PDB entry 8RZK | X-ray diffraction, 2.29 A resolution | chains A and B

== Chain A (and B) ==
Name: Conserved hypothetical periplasmic protein
Source organism: Zobellia galactanivorans
Notes: chain B of this document is another copy of the same molecule, construct and numbering; everything in this record applies to it too
UniProt: G0L004 (G0L004_ZOBGA); residue numbers follow UniProt; this construct covers 32-693
Chain sequence (676 residues; each row starts with the number of its first residue):
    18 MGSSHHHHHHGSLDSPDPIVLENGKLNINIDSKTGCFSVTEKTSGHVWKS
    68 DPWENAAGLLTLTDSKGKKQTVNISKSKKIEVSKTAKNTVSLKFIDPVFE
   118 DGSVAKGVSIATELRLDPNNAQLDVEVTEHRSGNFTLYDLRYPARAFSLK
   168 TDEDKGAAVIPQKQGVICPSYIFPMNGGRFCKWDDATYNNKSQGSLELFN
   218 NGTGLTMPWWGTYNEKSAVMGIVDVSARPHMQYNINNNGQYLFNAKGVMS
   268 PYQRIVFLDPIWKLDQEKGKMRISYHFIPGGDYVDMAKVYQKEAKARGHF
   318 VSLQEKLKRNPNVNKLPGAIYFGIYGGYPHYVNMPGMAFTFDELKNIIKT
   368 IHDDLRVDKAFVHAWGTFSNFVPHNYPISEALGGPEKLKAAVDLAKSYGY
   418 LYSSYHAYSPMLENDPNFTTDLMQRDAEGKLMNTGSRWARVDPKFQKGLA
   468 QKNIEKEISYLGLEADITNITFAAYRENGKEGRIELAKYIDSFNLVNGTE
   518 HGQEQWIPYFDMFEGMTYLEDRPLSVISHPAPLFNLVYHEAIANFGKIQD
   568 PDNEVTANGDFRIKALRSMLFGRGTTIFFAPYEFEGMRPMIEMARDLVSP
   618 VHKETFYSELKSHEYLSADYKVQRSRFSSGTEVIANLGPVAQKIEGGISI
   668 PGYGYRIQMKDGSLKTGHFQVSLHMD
Disordered / not traced: 18-34
Construct notes: initiating methionine (18); expression tag (19-31); engineered mutation Asn486 (Asp in G0L004)
Bound ions: Na+: Leu512, Asn514, Asp528
Reported in the primary citation:
  - catalytic residues: Glu517
  - mutagenesis - D486N: abolished catalytic activity (citing earlier work)
  - binding site for 3,6-anhydro-alpha-D-galactopyranose: Cys198, Asp202, Pro346, His347, Trp382, Tyr422, Trp455, Lys564, Gln566
  - binding site for 4-O-sulfo-beta-D-galactopyranose: Lys208, Thr220
  - binding site for beta-D-galactopyranose: Asn218
  - contacts within the chain: Tyr422-Asn486 (from molecular simulation)
  - binding site for 3,6-anhydro-alpha-D-galactopyranose: Glu517, Glu531 (from molecular simulation)

== Chain A / chain B interface ==
Contacting residue pairs (163; chain A residue first):
  Ile189(A) with Tyr348(B), hydrophobic; Met351(B)
  Phe190(A) with Met351(B)
  Pro191(A) with Gly353(B); Met354(B), hydrophobic
  Met192(A) with Met354(B); Ala597(B); Tyr599(B)
  Asn193(A) with Asn570(B); Glu571(B), hydrogen bond; Phe595(B), hydrogen bond (side chain-backbone); Phe596(B); Tyr599(B); Glu600(B), hydrogen bond
  Gly194(A) with Tyr342(B); Phe595(B); Ala597(B); Glu600(B)
  Gly195(A) with Ile565(B); Gln566(B); Phe595(B)
  Arg196(A) with Glu571(B), salt bridge; Val572(B), hydrogen bond (side chain-backbone); Thr573(B)
  Phe197(A) with Tyr342(B); Tyr348(B), hydrophobic; Met351(B), hydrophobic; Met354(B), hydrophobic
  Cys198(A) with Tyr342(B), hydrophobic; His347(B); Ile565(B), hydrophobic
  Lys199(A) with Glu537(B), salt bridge; Gln566(B), hydrogen bond (side chain-backbone)
  Asp201(A) with His347(B); Tyr348(B), hydrogen bond; Arg454(B), salt bridge
  Asp202(A) with His347(B), salt bridge; Trp455(B), hydrogen bond
  Tyr205(A) with Glu430(B); Arg454(B), hydrogen bond
  Asn206(A) with Gly452(B)
  Gln257(A) with Thr451(B)
  Asn261(A) with Thr451(B), hydrogen bond; Gly452(B)
  Ala262(A) with Lys447(B), hydrogen bond (backbone-side chain)
  Lys263(A) with Lys447(B)
  Gly264(A) with Lys447(B); Leu448(B), hydrogen bond (backbone-backbone)
  Val265(A) with Leu448(B), hydrophobic; Thr451(B)
  Met266(A) with Phe435(B), hydrophobic; Thr437(B); Thr451(B); Arg457(B)
  Tyr342(A) with Gly194(B); Phe197(B); Cys198(B), hydrophobic
  His347(A) with Cys198(B); Asp201(B); Asp202(B), salt bridge
  Tyr348(A) with Phe197(B), hydrophobic; Asp201(B), hydrogen bond
  Met351(A) with Ile189(B), hydrophobic; Phe197(B), hydrophobic
  Gly353(A) with Pro191(B)
  Met354(A) with Pro191(B), hydrophobic; Met192(B); Phe197(B), hydrophobic
  Glu430(A) with Tyr205(B); Met266(B)
  Phe435(A) with Met266(B), hydrophobic
  Lys447(A) with Ala262(B); Lys263(B); Gly264(B)
  Leu448(A) with Gly264(B), hydrogen bond (backbone-backbone); Met266(B), hydrophobic
  Thr451(A) with Gln257(B); Asn261(B), hydrogen bond; Val265(B)
  Gly452(A) with Asn261(B)
  Arg454(A) with Asp201(B), salt bridge; Tyr205(B), hydrogen bond
  Trp455(A) with Asp202(B), hydrogen bond
  Arg457(A) with Met266(B)
  Glu537(A) with Lys199(B), salt bridge
  Asp538(A) with Asp538(B)
  Ile565(A) with Gly195(B); Cys198(B), hydrophobic
  Gln566(A) with Gly195(B); Lys199(B), hydrogen bond (backbone-side chain)
  Asn570(A) with Asn193(B)
  Glu571(A) with Asn193(B), hydrogen bond; Arg196(B), salt bridge
  Val572(A) with Arg196(B), hydrogen bond (backbone-side chain); Val572(B), hydrophobic; Gly576(B); Asp577(B); Arg579(B)
  Thr573(A) with Arg196(B); Thr573(B); Ala574(B)
  Ala574(A) with Ala574(B)
  Gly576(A) with Val572(B)
  Asp577(A) with Val572(B)
  Arg579(A) with Val572(B)
  Phe595(A) with Asn193(B), hydrogen bond (backbone-side chain); Gly194(B); Gly195(B)
  Phe596(A) with Asn193(B)
  Ala597(A) with Met192(B); Gly194(B)
  Tyr599(A) with Met192(B); Asn193(B); Asp636(B), hydrogen bond; Val657(B)
  Glu600(A) with Asn193(B), hydrogen bond; Gly194(B); Pro656(B); Val657(B)
  Gly603(A) with Pro656(B); Val657(B)
  Met604(A) with Pro656(B), hydrophobic
  Met610(A) with Val688(B); Ser689(B); Leu690(B)
  Asp613(A) with Met692(B)
  Leu614(A) with Leu690(B), hydrophobic
  Asp636(A) with Tyr599(B), hydrogen bond
  Pro656(A) with Gly603(B); Met604(B), hydrophobic
  Val657(A) with Tyr599(B); Glu600(B); Gly603(B)
  Tyr672(A) with Leu690(B), hydrophobic; His691(B), hydrogen bond (side chain-backbone); Met692(B)
  Thr683(A) with Met692(B); Asp693(B), hydrogen bond (backbone-backbone)
  Gly684(A) with His691(B); Asp693(B)
  His685(A) with Leu690(B); His691(B), hydrogen bond (backbone-backbone)
  Phe686(A) with Ser689(B); Leu690(B), hydrophobic
  Gln687(A) with Gln687(B); Val688(B); Ser689(B), hydrogen bond (backbone-backbone)
  Val688(A) with Gln687(B)
  Ser689(A) with Phe686(B); Gln687(B), hydrogen bond (backbone-backbone)
  Leu690(A) with Met610(B), hydrophobic; Leu614(B), hydrophobic; His685(B); Phe686(B), hydrophobic
  His691(A) with Tyr672(B); Gly684(B); His685(B), hydrogen bond (backbone-backbone); Gln687(B), hydrogen bond
  Met692(A) with Asp613(B); Tyr672(B); Thr683(B)
  Asp693(A) with Thr683(B), hydrogen bond (backbone-backbone); Gly684(B)
Other interface residues (no listed pair), chain A (85 interface residues in all): Arg271, Gly344, Pro352, Trp382, Asn431, Thr437, Met440, Ile580, Glu602, Gln659, Lys682
Other interface residues (no listed pair), chain B (85 interface residues in all): Phe190, Asn206, Asn255, Arg271, Gly344, Pro352, Trp382, Asn431, Met440, Ile580, Glu602, Gln659

== Summary ==
The chain A/chain B interface involves 85 residues from each chain; the contacts include 31 hydrogen bonds and
8 salt bridges. Among the polar pairs are Arg196(A)-Glu571(B), Lys199(A)-Glu537(B) and Asp201(A)-Arg454(B).
Leu512(A), Asn514(A) and Asp528(A) coordinate Na+. The paper reports the catalytic residue Glu517(A); D486N of
chain A abolishes catalytic activity.
Both chains are Conserved hypothetical periplasmic protein (Zobellia galactanivorans). Entry 8RZK (The
Michaelis complex of ZgGH129 D486N from Zobellia galactanivorans with neo-b/k-oligo-carrageenan
tetrasaccharide (beta-kappa neo-oligo-carrageenan DP4)) was determined by X-ray diffraction, deposited
together with 8RZG, 8RZH, 8RZI and 8RZJ.
